7M74 - chains A and M of the 7 polymer chains in the assembly; structure by electron microscopy, 3.93 A resolution.

[Chain A]
Name: 5'-AMP-activated protein kinase catalytic subunit alpha-1
Organism: Homo sapiens
Notes: EC 2.7.11.1, 2.7.11.27, 2.7.11.31, 2.7.11.26
Chain sequence (484 residues; each row starts with the number of its first residue; note: 54 numbers in that range are skipped by the numbering (no residue carries them; nothing is unmodelled there)):
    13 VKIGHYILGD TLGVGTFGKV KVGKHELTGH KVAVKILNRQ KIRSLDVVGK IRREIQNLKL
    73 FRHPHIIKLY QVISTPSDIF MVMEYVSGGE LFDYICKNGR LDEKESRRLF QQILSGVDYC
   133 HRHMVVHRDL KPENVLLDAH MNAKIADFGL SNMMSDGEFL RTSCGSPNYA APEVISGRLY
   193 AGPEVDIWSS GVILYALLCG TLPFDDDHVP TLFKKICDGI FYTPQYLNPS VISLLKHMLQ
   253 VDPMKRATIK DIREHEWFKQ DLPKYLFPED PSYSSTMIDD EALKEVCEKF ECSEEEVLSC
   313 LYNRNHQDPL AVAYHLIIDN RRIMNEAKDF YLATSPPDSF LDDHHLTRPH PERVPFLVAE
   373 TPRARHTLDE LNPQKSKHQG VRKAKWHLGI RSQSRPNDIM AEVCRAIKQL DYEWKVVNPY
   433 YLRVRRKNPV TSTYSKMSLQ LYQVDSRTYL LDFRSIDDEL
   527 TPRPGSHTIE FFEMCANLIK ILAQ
Not modelled in the structure: 285-388
Ligand contacts: Dorsomorphin (TAK; 6-[4-(2-piperidin-1-ylethoxy)phenyl]-3-pyridin-4-ylpyrazolo[1,5-a]pyrimidine): Leu24, Val32, Ala45, Met95, Glu96, Tyr97, Val98, Ser99, Gly100, Gly101, Lys109, Leu148, Ala158

[Chain M]
Name: Maltose/maltodextrin ABC transporter substrate-binding protein MalE
Organism: Escherichia coli
UniProtKB: A0A6D0N546 (A0A6D0N546_ECOLX); residues 0-366 here correspond to UniProt positions 26-392 (UniProt number = residue number + 26)
Chain sequence (373 residues; numbered -1 to 371; the number before each row is that of its first residue; numbers below 1 keep their minus sign (Met-1 is residue -1)):
    -1 MAKIEEGKLV IWINGDKGYN GLAEVGKKFE KDTGIKVTVE HPDKLEEKFP QVAATGDGPD
    59 IIFWAHDRFG GYAQSGLLAE ITPAAAFQDK LYPFTWDAVR YNGKLIAYPI AVEALSLIYN
   119 KDLLPNPPKT WEEIPALDKE LKAKGKSALM FNLQEPYFTW PLIAADGGYA FKYENGKYDI
   179 KDVGVDNAGA KAGLTFLVDL IKNKHMNADT DYSIAEAAFN KGETAMTING PWAWSNIDTS
   239 AVNYGVTVLP TFKGQPSKPF VGVLSAGINA ASPNKELAKE FLENYLLTDE GLEAVNKDKP
   299 LGAVALKSYE EELAKDPRIA ATMENAQKGE IMPNIPQMSA FWYAVRTAVI NAASGRQTVD
   359 EALKDAQTNA AEF
Not modelled in the structure: -1 to 4
Sequence notes: initiating methionine (-1); conflict Ala82 (Asp108 in A0A6D0N546), Ala83 (Lys109 in A0A6D0N546), Ala239 (Lys265 in A0A6D0N546); expression tag (367-371)

[How chain A and chain M interact]
Contacting residue pairs (23):
  Val13(A) - Thr366(M)
  Val13(A) - Asn367(M)  hydrogen bond (backbone-side chain)
  Val13(A) - Glu370(M)
  Val13(A) - Phe371(M)  covalent bond
  Lys14(A) - Lys362(M)
  Lys14(A) - Asp363(M)  salt bridge
  Lys14(A) - Thr366(M)
  Lys14(A) - Asn367(M)  hydrogen bond (backbone-side chain)
  Lys14(A) - Phe371(M)
  Ile15(A) - Phe371(M)  hydrophobic
  Leu20(A) - Phe371(M)
  Glu38(A) - Lys362(M)  salt bridge
  Arg51(A) - Glu45(M)  salt bridge
  Gln52(A) - Pro48(M)
  Gln52(A) - Gln49(M)
  Arg55(A) - Glu45(M)  salt bridge
  Arg55(A) - Lys46(M)
  Arg55(A) - Gln49(M)  hydrogen bond
  Asp58(A) - Lys46(M)  salt bridge
  Thr87(A) - Tyr341(M)
  Pro88(A) - Glu45(M)
  Ser89(A) - Tyr341(M)  hydrogen bond
  Phe92(A) - Phe371(M)  hydrophobic

[Overview]
Chain A and chain M form an interface of 13 and 11 residues respectively; the contacts include 1 covalent
bond, 4 hydrogen bonds and 5 salt bridges. Polar contacts include Lys14(A)-Asp363(M), Glu38(A)-Lys362(M) and
Arg51(A)-Glu45(M). Chain A binds Dorsomorphin.
Chain A is 5'-AMP-activated protein kinase catalytic subunit alpha-1 (Homo sapiens) and chain M is
Maltose/maltodextrin ABC transporter substrate-binding protein MalE (Escherichia coli); the structure,
ATP-bound AMP-activated protein kinase, was determined by electron microscopy together with 7JIJ, 7JHG and
7JHH from the same study.
